PDB entry 3EW3 | X-ray diffraction, 3.80 A resolution | chains A and C of the 3 polymer chains in the assembly

# Chain A
Protein: Prolactin
Organism: Homo sapiens
Reference sequence: P01236 (PRL_HUMAN); residues 15-199 here correspond to UniProt positions 43-227 (UniProt number = residue number + 28)
Amino-acid sequence (203 residues; each row starts with the number of its first residue; numbers below 1 keep their minus sign (Met-3 is residue -3)):
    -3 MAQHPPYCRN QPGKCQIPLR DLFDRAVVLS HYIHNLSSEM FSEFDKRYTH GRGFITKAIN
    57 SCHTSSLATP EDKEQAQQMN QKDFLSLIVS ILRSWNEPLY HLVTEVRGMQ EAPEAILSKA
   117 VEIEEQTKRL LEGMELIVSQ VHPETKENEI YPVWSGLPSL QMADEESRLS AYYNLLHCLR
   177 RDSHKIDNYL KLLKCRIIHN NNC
Disordered / not traced: -3 to -1, 46-51, 140-143, 157-159, 198-199
Differences from the reference sequence: initiating methionine (-3)
Curated features (UniProtKB/Swiss-Prot):
  - modified residue (Phosphoserine): Ser26, Ser34, Ser90, Ser135, Ser166
  - glycosylation: Asn31 (N-linked (GlcNAc...) asparagine)
Cystine bridges: Cys4-Cys11, Cys58-Cys174
What the authors report for this chain:
  - mutagenesis - R21A (10-fold), R21W (10-fold): decreased signaling (Ba/F-hPRLR and HL-5 cell-based bioassays)
  - conformationally variable residues (helix shift): Leu15 to Tyr28, Asp178 to Cys199

# Chain C
Protein: Prolactin receptor
Organism: Rattus norvegicus
Notes: fragment: extracellular domain
Reference sequence: P05710 (PRLR_RAT); residues 1-210 here correspond to UniProt positions 20-229 (UniProt number = residue number + 19)
Amino-acid sequence (221 residues; each row starts with the number of its first residue; numbering starts at 0):
     0 MQSPPGKPEI HKCRSPDKET FTCWWNPGTD GGLPTNYSLT YSKEGEKTTY ECPDYKTSGP
    60 NSCFFSKQYT SIWKIYIITV NATNQMGSSS SDPLYVDVTY IVEPEPPRNL TLEVKQLKDK
   120 KTYLWVKWSP PTITDVKTGW FTMEYEIRLK PEEAEEWEIH FTGHQTQFKV FDLYPGQKYL
   180 VQTRCKPDHG YWSRWSQESS VEMPNDFTLK DRSRSHHHHH H
Disordered / not traced: 0-3, 28-31, 115-119, 133-140, 202-220
Differences from the reference sequence: initiating methionine (0); expression tag (211-220)
Curated features (UniProtKB/Swiss-Prot):
  - motif: Trp191 to Ser195 (WSXWS motif)
  - binding site (Zn(2+)): Asp187, His188
  - glycosylation (N-linked (GlcNAc...) asparagine): Asn35, Asn80, Asn108
Cystine bridges: Cys12-Cys22, Cys51-Cys62

# How chain A and chain C interact
Contacting residue pairs - 23 pairs, chain A then chain C:
  Pro1(A) - Tyr94(C)
  Pro2(A) - Tyr99(C)  hydrophobic
  Tyr3(A) - Asp96(C)  hydrogen bond
  Tyr3(A) - Tyr99(C)  hydrophobic
  Pro8(A) - Tyr94(C)
  Lys10(A) - Glu43(C)
  Cys11(A) - Ile74(C)  hydrophobic
  Gln12(A) - Ile74(C)
  Ile13(A) - Ile74(C)  hydrophobic
  Asp17(A) - Tyr99(C)  hydrogen bond
  Arg21(A) - Ile71(C)  hydrogen bond (side chain-backbone)
  Arg21(A) - Asp96(C)  salt bridge
  Arg21(A) - Thr98(C)  hydrogen bond
  Arg21(A) - Tyr99(C)
  Leu25(A) - Trp72(C)  hydrophobic
  Tyr28(A) - Ile132(C)  hydrophobic
  Arg125(A) - Lys17(C)
  Arg125(A) - Glu18(C)  salt bridge
  Arg125(A) - Trp72(C)  hydrogen bond (backbone-side chain)
  Glu128(A) - Ser70(C)
  Glu128(A) - Trp72(C)
  Gly129(A) - Trp72(C)
  Leu132(A) - Trp72(C)
Other interface residues (no listed pair), chain A (21 interface residues in all): His0, Leu18, Ala22, Gln122, Leu126
Other interface residues (no listed pair), chain C (13 interface residues in all): Leu93
Interface features reported in the paper:
  - residue pairs: Gly129(A)-Trp72(C)
  - interface residues, chain A: Arg21(A), Gly129(A)

# Overview
21 residues of chain A and 13 residues of chain C are in contact; the contacts include 5 hydrogen bonds and 2
salt bridges. Polar contacts include Arg21(A)-Asp96(C), Arg125(A)-Glu18(C) and Tyr3(A)-Asp96(C). The authors
report a contact between Gly129(A) and Trp72(C). From the paper: R21A and R21W of chain A reduce signaling
(Ba/F-hPRLR and HL-5 cell-based bioassays); interface residues Arg21(A) and Gly129(A).
Here chain A is Prolactin (Homo sapiens) and chain C is Prolactin receptor (Rattus norvegicus). Entry 3EW3
(the 1:2 complex between a Nterminal elongated prolactin and the extra cellular domain of the rat ...) was
determined by X-ray diffraction.
